5Y9W - chains B and C of the 3 polymer chains in the assembly; structure by X-ray diffraction, 1.85 A resolution.

[Chain B]
Name: Pollen receptor-like kinase 6
From: Arabidopsis thaliana
Reference sequence: Q3E991 (PRK6_ARATH); numbering as in UniProt (aligned over 27-262)
Sequence (242 residues; row label = number of the first residue in the row):
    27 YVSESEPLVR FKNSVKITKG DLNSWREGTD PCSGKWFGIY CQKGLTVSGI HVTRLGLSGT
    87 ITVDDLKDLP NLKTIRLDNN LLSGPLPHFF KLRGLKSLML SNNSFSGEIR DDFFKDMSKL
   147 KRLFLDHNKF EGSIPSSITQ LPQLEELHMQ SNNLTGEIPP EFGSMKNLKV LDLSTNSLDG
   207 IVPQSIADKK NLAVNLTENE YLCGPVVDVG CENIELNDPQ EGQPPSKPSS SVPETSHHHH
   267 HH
Disordered / not traced: 243-268
Differences from the reference sequence: expression tag (263-268)
UniProt features mapped onto this chain:
  - region: Glu226 to Leu242 (LURE peptides binding)
  - glycosylation (N-linked (GlcNAc...) asparagine): Asn128, Asn179, Asn221
Cystine bridges: Cys58-Cys67, Cys229-Cys237
What the authors report for this chain:
  - conformationally variable residues (order/disorder transition): Cys229, Cys237
  - specificity-determining residues: Ile240, Leu242 (by similarity / conservation)
  - mutagenesis - D234A, N239DEL/I240DEL: decreased signaling with Protein LURE 1.2 (chain C)
  - mutagenesis - N239A: unchanged binding to Protein LURE 1.2 (chain C)
  - mutagenesis - N239A: unchanged signaling with Protein LURE 1.2 (chain C)
  - mutagenesis - N239DEL/I240DEL: decreased binding to Protein LURE 1.2 (chain C)

[Chain C]
Name: Protein LURE 1.2
From: Arabidopsis thaliana
Reference sequence: Q4VP08 (LUR12_ARATH); residues -19 to 51 here correspond to UniProt positions 20-90 (UniProt number = residue number + 39)
Sequence (71 residues; each row starts with the number of its first residue; numbers below 1 keep their minus sign (Thr-19 is residue -19)):
   -19 TLINGSSDEE RTYSFSPTTS PFDPRSLNQE LKIGRIGYCF DCARACMRRG KYIRTCSFER
    41 KLCRCSISDI K
Disordered / not traced: -19 to 13, 51
UniProt features mapped onto this chain:
  - region: Arg28 to Ser48 (PRK6 binding)
  - glycosylation: Asn-16 (N-linked (GlcNAc...) asparagine)
Cystine bridges: Cys19-Cys36, Cys22-Cys43, Cys26-Cys45
What the authors report for this chain:
  - mutagenesis - R44A (56 +/- 11%): decreased signaling with Pollen receptor-like kinase 6 (chain B)
  - mutagenesis - R29A, R34A, R40A: unchanged signaling with Pollen receptor-like kinase 6 (chain B)

[Chain B / chain C interface]
Pairs across the interface (32; chain B residue first):
  Glu226(B) - Thr35(C)
  Glu226(B) - Cys36(C)
  Tyr227(B) - Ser37(C)
  Tyr227(B) - Arg40(C)  hydrogen bond
  Tyr227(B) - Leu42(C)  hydrophobic
  Tyr227(B) - Arg44(C)  hydrogen bond (backbone-side chain)
  Cys229(B) - Arg44(C)
  Gly230(B) - Ile47(C)
  Asp234(B) - Arg34(C)  salt bridge
  Asp234(B) - Ser46(C)
  Asp234(B) - Ile47(C)  hydrogen bond (side chain-backbone)
  Asp234(B) - Ser48(C)  hydrogen bond
  Val235(B) - Arg34(C)
  Val235(B) - Thr35(C)
  Val235(B) - Arg44(C)
  Val235(B) - Cys45(C)
  Val235(B) - Ile47(C)
  Gly236(B) - Arg44(C)
  Gly236(B) - Cys45(C)  hydrogen bond (backbone-backbone)
  Gly236(B) - Ile47(C)
  Cys237(B) - Arg44(C)  hydrogen bond (backbone-side chain)
  Glu238(B) - Cys43(C)
  Glu238(B) - Arg44(C)
  Asn239(B) - Lys41(C)  hydrogen bond (side chain-backbone)
  Asn239(B) - Leu42(C)
  Asn239(B) - Cys43(C)  hydrogen bond (side chain-backbone)
  Ile240(B) - Arg29(C)
  Ile240(B) - Cys43(C)  hydrogen bond (backbone-backbone)
  Leu242(B) - Tyr18(C)  hydrophobic
  Leu242(B) - Cys22(C)
  Leu242(B) - Ala25(C)  hydrophobic
  Leu242(B) - Cys43(C)  hydrophobic
Also at the interface, not in a pair above, chain B (15 interface residues in all): Leu228, Pro231, Val233
Also at the interface, not in a pair above, chain C (18 interface residues in all): Asp21
Interface features reported in the paper:
  - specific contacts: Glu226(B)-Arg44(C) (water-mediated contact), Glu226(B)-Cys36(C) (water-mediated contact), Tyr227(B)-Ser37(C), Tyr227(B)-Arg40(C), Tyr227(B)-Arg44(C) (hydrogen bond), Cys229(B)-Arg44(C), Asp234(B)-Arg34(C) (hydrogen bond), Asp234(B)-Ile47(C) (hydrogen bond), Asp234(B)-Ser48(C) (hydrogen bond), Cys237(B)-Arg44(C), Asn239(B)-Lys41(C) (hydrogen bond), Asn239(B)-Leu42(C) (hydrophobic contact), Arg29(C)-Ile240(B) (hydrophobic contact)
  - interface residues, chain B: Asp234(B), Ile240(B), Leu242(B)
  - hot spots on chain B (mutagenesis) - D234A: decreased binding to Protein LURE 1.2 (chain C)
  - hot spots on chain C (mutagenesis) - R44A: decreased binding to Pollen receptor-like kinase 6 (chain B)

[In short]
15 residues of chain B face 18 of chain C across their interface, with 9 hydrogen bonds and 1 salt bridge.
Polar contacts include Asp234(B)-Arg34(C), Tyr227(B)-Arg40(C) and Tyr227(B)-Arg44(C). The authors report
water-mediated contacts between Glu226(B) and Arg44(C) and Glu226(B) and Cys36(C); contacts between Tyr227(B)
and Ser37(C), Tyr227(B) and Arg40(C) and Cys229(B) and Arg44(C) among others; hydrogen bonds between Tyr227(B)
and Arg44(C), Asp234(B) and Arg34(C) and Asp234(B) and Ile47(C) among others. The paper reports that D234A and
N239DEL/I240DEL of chain B reduce signaling with Protein LURE 1.2 (chain C); interface residues Asp234(B),
Ile240(B) and Leu242(B); 7 substitutions were tested in all.
Chain B is Pollen receptor-like kinase 6 and chain C is Protein LURE 1.2, both from Arabidopsis thaliana; the
structure, Crystal 1 for AtLURE1.2-AtPRK6LRR, was determined by X-ray diffraction, deposited together with
5YAH.
